PDB entry 6R4X | X-ray diffraction, 1.83 A resolution | chains A and D

[Chain A]
Protein: Pro-Pro endopeptidase
Source organism: Peptoclostridium difficile
Notes: EC 3.4.24.89
UniProt: Q183R7 (PPEP1_PEPD6); residues 27-220 here = UniProt positions 27-220
Amino-acid sequence (198 residues; row label = number of the first residue in the row):
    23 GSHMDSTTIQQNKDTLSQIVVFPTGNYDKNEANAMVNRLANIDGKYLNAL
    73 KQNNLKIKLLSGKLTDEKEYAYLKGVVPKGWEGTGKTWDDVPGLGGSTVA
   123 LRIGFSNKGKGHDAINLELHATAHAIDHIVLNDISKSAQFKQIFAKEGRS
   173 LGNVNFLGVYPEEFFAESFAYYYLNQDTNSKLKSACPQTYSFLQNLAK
Disordered / not traced: 23-25
Construct notes: expression tag (23-26); conflict A143 (Glu in Q183R7), F178 (Tyr in Q183R7)
Curated features (UniProtKB/Swiss-Prot):
  - region (Interacts with substrate peptide): K101 to W103, G117 to S119
  - binding site (Zn(2+)): H142, H146, E185
  - site (Interacts with substrate peptide): D135, H142
  - mutagenesis: G117 to T120 (Becomes unable to cleave VNPPVP, nor is able to cleave PLPPVP, the optimal substrate peptide for PPEP-2 from P.alvei), H146 (H146A: Not able to bind zinc. Highly reduced activity on fibronectin. Loss of activity on fibrinogen)
Bound ions: Zn2+: H142, H146, E185 (shared with P122(D) of chain D)
Reported in the primary citation:
  - specificity-determining residues: V113 (proposed by the authors, not directly observed)
  - contacts within the chain: K101-E184, K101-E185
  - mutagenesis - K101A, K101E, K101E/E184K, E184K: decreased catalytic activity
  - mutagenesis - K101R: unchanged catalytic activity
  - mutagenesis - E184A: decreased catalytic activity on Abz-PP-Dnp
  - mutagenesis - E184A: decreased catalytic activity on Abz-AP-Dnp
  - mutagenesis - E184A: decreased catalytic activity on Abz-PA-Dnp
  - mutagenesis - W103A, W103F, W103H, W103Y: unchanged stability
  - mutagenesis - W103A, W103F, W103H, W103Y: abolished catalytic activity
  - catalytic residues: K101 (proposed by the authors, not directly observed)

[Chain D]
Protein: Ace-glu-val-asn-pro-ala-val-lpd
Amino-acid sequence (8 residues; numbered 118 to 125; the number before each row is that of its first residue):
   118 XEVNPAVX
Modified positions: ACE (acetyl group) at position 118; LPD (L-prolinamide) at position 125
Bound ions: Zn2+: P122 (shared with H142(A), H146(A), E185(A) of chain A)

[Interface between chain A and chain D]
Pairs across the interface (39; chain A residue first):
  Y94(A) - V120(D)
  P100(A) - P122(D)  hydrophobic
  K101(A) - N121(D)  hydrogen bond
  K101(A) - P122(D)
  G102(A) - LPD_125(D)
  W103(A) - P122(D)
  W103(A) - A123(D)  hydrogen bond (side chain-backbone)
  W103(A) - LPD_125(D)
  W110(A) - N121(D)
  W110(A) - P122(D)  hydrophobic
  V113(A) - A123(D)
  G115(A) - P122(D)
  G115(A) - A123(D)  hydrogen bond (backbone-backbone)
  L116(A) - V120(D)  hydrophobic
  L116(A) - N121(D)
  G117(A) - V120(D)
  G117(A) - N121(D)  hydrogen bond (backbone-backbone)
  G118(A) - E119(D)
  S119(A) - ACE_118(D)
  S119(A) - E119(D)  hydrogen bond (backbone-backbone)
  H134(A) - A123(D)
  H134(A) - V124(D)
  D135(A) - V124(D)  hydrogen bond (backbone-backbone)
  D135(A) - LPD_125(D)
  A136(A) - V124(D)
  L139(A) - A123(D)  hydrophobic
  H142(A) - P122(D)  hydrogen bond (side chain-backbone)
  H142(A) - V124(D)
  H146(A) - N121(D)
  H150(A) - E119(D)  salt bridge
  D155(A) - E119(D)
  K158(A) - E119(D)  salt bridge
  N175(A) - LPD_125(D)
  F178(A) - V124(D)  hydrophobic
  F178(A) - LPD_125(D)
  E184(A) - N121(D)
  E185(A) - N121(D)
  E185(A) - P122(D)
  E189(A) - V124(D)
Other interface residues (no listed pair), chain A (30 interface residues in all): T106, P114, T120, L179

[In short]
Chain A and chain D form an interface of 30 and 8 residues respectively, with 7 hydrogen bonds and 2 salt
bridges. Polar contacts include H150(A)-E119(D), K158(A)-E119(D) and K101(A)-N121(D). From the paper: the
catalytic residue K101(A); K101A, K101E and K101E/E184K of chain A, among others, reduce catalytic activity;
10 substitutions were tested in all.
Here chain A is Pro-Pro endopeptidase (Peptoclostridium difficile) and chain D is
Ace-glu-val-asn-pro-ala-val-lpd. Entry 6R4X (Crystal structure of PPEP-1(E143A/Y178F) in complex with
substrate peptide Ac-EVNPAVP-CONH2) was determined by X-ray diffraction, deposited together with 6R4W, 6R4Z,
6R50, 6R51, 6R57, 6R59, 6R5B and 6R5C.
